PDB entry 8J99 | electron microscopy, 2.87 A resolution | chains C and J of the 12 polymer chains in the assembly

[Chain C]
Molecule: Methylcrotonoyl-CoA carboxylase subunit alpha, mitochondrial
Organism: Homo sapiens
Notes: EC 6.4.1.4
UniProtKB: Q96RQ3 (MCCA_HUMAN); numbering as in UniProt (aligned over 1-725)
Chain sequence (725 residues; row label = number of the first residue in the row):
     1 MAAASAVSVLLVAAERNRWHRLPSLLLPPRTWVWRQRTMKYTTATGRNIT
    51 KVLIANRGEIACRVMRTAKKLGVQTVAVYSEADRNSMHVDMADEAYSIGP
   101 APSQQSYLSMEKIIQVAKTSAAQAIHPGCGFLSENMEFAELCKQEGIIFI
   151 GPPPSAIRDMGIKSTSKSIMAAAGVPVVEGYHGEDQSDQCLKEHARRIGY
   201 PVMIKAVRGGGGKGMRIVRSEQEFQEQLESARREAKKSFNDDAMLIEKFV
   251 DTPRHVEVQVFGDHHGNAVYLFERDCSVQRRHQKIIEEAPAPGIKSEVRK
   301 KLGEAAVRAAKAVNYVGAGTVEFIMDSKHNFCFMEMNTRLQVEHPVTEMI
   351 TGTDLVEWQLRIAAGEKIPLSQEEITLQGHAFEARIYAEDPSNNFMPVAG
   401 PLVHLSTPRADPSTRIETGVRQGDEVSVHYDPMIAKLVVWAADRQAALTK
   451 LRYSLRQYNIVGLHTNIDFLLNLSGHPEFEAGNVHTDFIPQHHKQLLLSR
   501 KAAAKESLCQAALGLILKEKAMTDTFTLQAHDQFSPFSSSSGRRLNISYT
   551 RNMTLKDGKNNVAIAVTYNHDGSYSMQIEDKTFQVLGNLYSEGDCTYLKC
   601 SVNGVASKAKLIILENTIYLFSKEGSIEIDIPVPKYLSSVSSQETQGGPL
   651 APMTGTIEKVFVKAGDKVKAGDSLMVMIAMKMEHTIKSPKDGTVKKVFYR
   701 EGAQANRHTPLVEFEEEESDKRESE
Unresolved in the structure: 1-500, 639-725

[Chain J]
Molecule: Methylcrotonoyl-CoA carboxylase beta chain, mitochondrial
Organism: Homo sapiens
Notes: EC 6.4.1.4
UniProtKB: Q9HCC0 (MCCB_HUMAN); numbering as in UniProt (aligned over 1-563)
Chain sequence (563 residues; each row starts with the number of its first residue):
     1 MWAVLRLALRPCARASPAGPRAYHGDSVASLGTQPDLGSALYQENYKQMK
    51 ALVNQLHERVEHIKLGGGEKARALHISRGKLLPRERIDNLIDPGSPFLEL
   101 SQFAGYQLYDNEEVPGGGIITGIGRVSGVECMIIANDATVKGGAYYPVTV
   151 KKQLRAQEIAMQNRLPCIYLVDSGGAYLPRQADVFPDRDHFGRTFYNQAI
   201 MSSKNIAQIAVVMGSCTAGGAYVPAMADENIIVRKQGTIFLAGPPLVKAA
   251 TGEEVSAEDLGGADLHCRKSGVSDHWALDDHHALHLTRKVVRNLNYQKKL
   301 DVTIEPSEEPLFPADELYGIVGANLKRSFDVREVIARIVDGSRFTEFKAF
   351 YGDTLVTGFARIFGYPVGIVGNNGVLFSESAKKGTHFVQLCCQRNIPLLF
   401 LQNITGFMVGREYEAEGIAKDGAKMVAAVACAQVPKITLIIGGSYGAGNY
   451 GMCGRAYSPRFLYIWPNARISVMGGEQAANVLATITKDQRAREGKQFSSA
   501 DEAALKEPIIKKFEEEGNPYYSSARVWDDGIIDPADTRLVLGLSFSAALN
   551 APIEKTDFGIFRM
Unresolved in the structure: 1-22, 236-262
Small-molecule neighbours:
  - TW3 (S-[2-[3-[[(2R)-4-[[[(2S,3S,4S,5S)-5-(6-aminopurin-9-yl)-4-oxidanyl-3-phosphonooxy-oxolan-2-yl]methoxy-oxidanyl-phosphoryl]oxy-oxidanyl-phosphoryl]oxy-3,3-dimethyl-2-oxidanyl-butanoyl]amino]propanoylamino]ethyl] 3-methylbut-2-enethioate), molecule 1: Arg78, Lys141, Gly142, Ala144, Gly174, Gly175, Ala176, Tyr177, Leu178, Pro179, Phe185, Phe191, Thr217, Ala218, Gly219
  - TW3, molecule 2: Gly446, Ala447, Tyr450, Val472, Met473, Val481, Leu482, Ile485, Gln489, Arg492
Curated features (UniProtKB/Swiss-Prot):
  - region: Arg343 to Asn372 (Acyl-CoA binding)
  - modified residue: Lys70 (N6-acetyllysine), Lys141 (N6-succinyllysine), Lys495 (N6-acetyllysine), Lys511 (N6-acetyllysine)
  - natural variant: Ser39 (S39F: In MCC2D), Gly68 (G68V: In MCC2D; uncertain significance), Glu99 (E99Q: In MCC2D), Ser101 (S101F: In MCC2D), Gly105 (G105R: In MCC2D; uncertain significance), Gly118 (deletion: In MCC2D), Cys131 (C131F: In MCC2D), Thr139 (T139I: In MCC2D), Tyr146 (Y146N: In MCC2D), Lys152 (K152T: In MCC2D), Arg155 (R155Q: In MCC2D; R155W: In MCC2D), Asn163 (N163D: In MCC2D; uncertain significance), 42 further natural variant entries in UniProt

[Interface between chain C and chain J]
Residue-residue contacts (7):
  Glu519(C) with Tyr23(J)
  Met522(C) with Tyr23(J)
  Thr523(C) with Tyr23(J)
  Phe526(C) with His24(J)
  Leu637(C) with Ser27(J); Val28(J); Ala29(J)
Interface residues without a listed pair, chain J (6 interface residues in all): Gly25

[Summary]
The interface between chain C and chain J involves 5 residues on one side and 6 on the other. Ligands of chain
J: compound TW3.
Chain C is Methylcrotonoyl-CoA carboxylase subunit alpha, mitochondrial and chain J is Methylcrotonoyl-CoA
carboxylase beta chain, mitochondrial, both from Homo sapiens; the structure, Human 3-methylcrotonyl-CoA
carboxylase in BCS-mcoa state, was determined by electron microscopy.
